PDB entry 1GA5 | X-ray diffraction, 2.40 A resolution | chains C and B of the 4 polymer chains in the assembly

[Chain C]
Molecule: 20-nt DNA strand
Sequence (20 nucleotides; numbered 600 to 619; the number before each row is that of its first residue):
   600 CAACTAGGTC ACTAGGTCAG

[Chain B]
Name: Orphan nuclear receptor NR1D1
Source organism: Homo sapiens
Notes: fragment: dna-binding domain plus c-terminal extension
UniProt: P20393 (NR1D1_HUMAN); the construct lacks a stretch of the UniProt sequence, so the offset changes along the chain: -8 to 33 = UniProt 123-164; 34-84 = UniProt 166-216
Amino-acid sequence (94 residues; numbered -8 to 84 plus 1 insertion-coded residue; the number before each row is that of its first residue; numbers below 1 keep their minus sign (Thr-8 is residue -8)):
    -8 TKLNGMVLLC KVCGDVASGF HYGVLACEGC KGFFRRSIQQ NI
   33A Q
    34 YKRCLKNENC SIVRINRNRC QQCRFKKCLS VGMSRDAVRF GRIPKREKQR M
Not modelled in the structure: -8 to -3, 76-84
Sequence notes: cloning artifact (16)
Ion coordination: Zn2+ site 1: Cys1, Cys4, Cys18, Cys21; Zn2+ site 2: Cys37, Cys43, Cys53, Cys56
Swiss-Prot annotation at these positions:
  - DNA-binding region: Val-2 to Phe73 (Nuclear receptor)
  - zinc finger (NR C4-type): Cys1 to Cys21, Cys37 to Cys61
  - modified residue (N6-acetyllysine): Lys59, Lys60

[Interface between chain C and chain B]
Contacting residue pairs - 20 pairs, chain C then chain B:
  DC603(C) - Arg72(B)  hydrogen bond to the phosphate
  DC603(C) - Phe73(B)  base contact
  DC603(C) - Gly74(B)  sugar contact
  DC603(C) - Arg75(B)  sugar contact
  DT604(C) - Gly10(B)  phosphate contact
  DT604(C) - Phe11(B)  hydrogen bond to the phosphate
  DT604(C) - His12(B)  sugar contact
  DT604(C) - Arg72(B)  salt bridge to the phosphate
  DA605(C) - Phe11(B)  phosphate contact
  DA605(C) - His12(B)  salt bridge to the phosphate
  DA605(C) - Tyr13(B)  hydrogen bond to the phosphate
  DA605(C) - Lys22(B)  hydrogen bond to the base
  DA605(C) - Val71(B)  sugar contact
  DA605(C) - Phe73(B)  sugar contact
  DG606(C) - Tyr13(B)  hydrogen bond to the phosphate
  DG606(C) - Lys22(B)  hydrogen bond to the base
  DG606(C) - Arg26(B)  hydrogen bond to the base
  DG606(C) - Arg68(B)  salt bridge to the phosphate
  DG607(C) - Arg26(B)  hydrogen bond to the base
  DT608(C) - Arg26(B)  base contact
Also at the interface, not in a pair above, chain C (7 interface residues in all): DA602

[Summary]
Chain C and chain B form an interface of 7 and 12 residues respectively; the contacts include 8 hydrogen bonds
and 3 salt bridges. Polar contacts include DA605(C)-Lys22(B), DG606(C)-Lys22(B) and DG606(C)-Arg26(B). Curated
annotation (UniProt) lists a DNA-binding region on chain B.
Chain C is a 20-nt DNA strand and chain B is Orphan nuclear receptor NR1D1 (Homo sapiens); the structure,
Crystal structure of the orphan nuclear receptor rev-erb(alpha) DNA-binding domain bound to its cognate
response element, was determined by X-ray diffraction (same publication as 1HLZ).
